PDB entry 8ELQ | X-ray diffraction, 2.21 A resolution | chains A and L of the 4 polymer chains in the assembly

Chain A:
Molecule: Spike protein S1
Organism: Severe acute respiratory syndrome coronavirus 2
Notes: fragment: Receptor binding domain
UniProtKB: P0DTC2 (SPIKE_SARS2); numbering as in UniProt (aligned over 333-530)
Sequence (205 residues; numbered 333 to 537; the number before each row is that of its first residue):
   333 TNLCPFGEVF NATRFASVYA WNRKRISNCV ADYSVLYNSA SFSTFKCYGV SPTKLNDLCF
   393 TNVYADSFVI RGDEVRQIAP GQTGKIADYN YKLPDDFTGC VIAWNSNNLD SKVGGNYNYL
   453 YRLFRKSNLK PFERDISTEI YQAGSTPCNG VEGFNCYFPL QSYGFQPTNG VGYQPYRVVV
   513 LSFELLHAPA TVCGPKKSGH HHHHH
Disordered / not traced: 333, 528-537
Disulfide bonds: Cys336-Cys361, Cys379-Cys432, Cys391-Cys525, Cys480-Cys488
Glycans and other covalent adducts: N-acetylglucosamine (NAG) linked to Asn343
Differences from the reference sequence: expression tag (531-537)
UniProt features mapped onto this chain:
  - region: Arg403 to Asp405 (Integrin-binding motif), Asn448 to Phe456 (Immunodominant HLA epitope recognized by the CD8+)
  - glycosylation: Asn343 (N-linked (GlcNAc...) (complex) asparagine)
  - natural variant: Gly339 (G339D: In strain: Omicron/BA.1, Omicron/BA.2 and 4 more; G339H: In strain: Omicron/BA.2.75, Omicron/XBB.1.5 and 1 more), Arg346 (R346K: In strain: Mu/B.1.621; R346T: In strain: Omicron/BQ.1.1, Omicron/XBB.1.5 and 1 more), Leu368 (L368I: In strain: Omicron/XBB.1.5, Omicron/EG.5.1), Ser371 (S371F: In strain: Omicron/BA.2, Omicron/BA.2.12.1 and 6 more; S371L: In strain: Omicron/BA.1), Ser373 (S373P: In strain: Omicron/BA.1, Omicron/BA.2 and 7 more), Ser375 (S375F: In strain: Omicron/BA.1, Omicron/BA.2 and 7 more), Thr376 (T376A: In strain: Omicron/BA.2, Omicron/BA.2.12.1 and 5 more), Asp405 (D405N: In strain: Omicron/BA.2, Omicron/BA.2.12.1 and 6 more), Arg408 (R408S: In strain: Omicron/BA.2, Omicron/BA.2.12.1 and 6 more), Lys417 (K417N: In strain: Beta/B.1.351, Omicron/BA.1 and 8 more; K417T: In strain: Gamma/P.1), Asn440 (N440K: In strain: Omicron/BA.1, Omicron/BA.2 and 7 more), Lys444 (K444T: In strain: Omicron/BQ.1.1), 16 further natural variant entries in UniProt
  - mutagenesis: Asn343 (N343Q: Reduced viral infectivity), Leu452 (L452R: Increased resistance to neutralizing antibodies. Decreases HLA binding to NF9 epitope. Increased binding affinity to human ACE2), Tyr453 (Y453F: Decreased HLA binding to NF9 epitope. Increased binding affinity to human ACE2), Ala475 (A475V: Increased resistance to neutralizing antibodies), Val483 (V483A: Increased resistance to neutralizing antibodies), Glu484 (E484D: Increased replication in human TMEM106B overexpressing cells), Phe490 (F490L: Increased resistance to neutralizing antibodies and human covalescent sera neutralization), Gln493 (Q493N: Reduced host ACE2-binding affinity in vitro; Q493Y: Reduced host ACE2-binding affinity in vitro), Asn501 (N501T: Reduced host ACE2-binding affinity in vitro; N501Y: Increased binding affinity to human ACE2), His519 (H519P: Increased resistance to human covalescent sera neutralization)

Chain L:
Molecule: CC12.1 Fab light chain
Organism: Homo sapiens
Notes: antibody fragment or engineered binder
Sequence (217 residues; each row starts with the number of its first residue; a row labelled like 95A-95B holds insertion residues (95A, then the next letters in order)):
     1 DIVMTQSPSF LSASVGDRVT ITCRASQGIS SYLAWYQQKP GKAPKLLIYA ASTLQSGVPS
    61 RFSGSGSGTE FTLTISSLQP EDFATYYCQQ LNSYP
95A-95B PK
    96 FTFGPGTKVE IKRTVAAPSV FIFPPSDEQL KSGTASVVCL LNNFYPREAK VQWKVDNALQ
   156 SGNSQESVTE QDSKDSTYSL SSTLTLSKAD YEKHKVYACE VTHQGLSSPV TKSFNRGECS
Disordered / not traced: 214-215
Disulfide bonds: Cys23-Cys88, Cys134-Cys194

Chain A / chain L interface:
Residue-residue contacts (27; chain A residue first):
  Arg403(A) - Asn92(L)  hydrogen bond (side chain-backbone)
  Asp405(A) - Tyr94(L)
  Arg408(A) - Tyr94(L)  hydrogen bond
  Lys417(A) - Asn92(L)
  Tyr449(A) - Ser30(L)
  Tyr449(A) - Ser31(L)
  Tyr453(A) - Asn92(L)  hydrogen bond
  Ser494(A) - Tyr32(L)
  Tyr495(A) - Tyr32(L)
  Gly496(A) - Ser30(L)
  Gly496(A) - Tyr32(L)  hydrogen bond (backbone-side chain)
  Gln498(A) - Ser30(L)  hydrogen bond
  Gln498(A) - Ser67(L)
  Thr500(A) - Gly28(L)
  Asn501(A) - Gly28(L)
  Asn501(A) - Ser30(L)  hydrogen bond (side chain-backbone)
  Gly502(A) - Gln27(L)
  Gly502(A) - Gly28(L)  hydrogen bond (backbone-backbone)
  Val503(A) - Gln27(L)
  Tyr505(A) - Ile2(L)  hydrophobic
  Tyr505(A) - Gly28(L)
  Tyr505(A) - Ile29(L)  hydrophobic
  Tyr505(A) - Tyr32(L)  hydrophobic
  Tyr505(A) - Gln90(L)  hydrogen bond
  Tyr505(A) - Leu91(L)  hydrogen bond (side chain-backbone)
  Tyr505(A) - Asn92(L)  hydrogen bond (side chain-backbone)
  Tyr505(A) - Ser93(L)
Other interface residues (no listed pair), chain L (14 interface residues in all): Gly68

In short:
The interface between chain A and chain L involves 15 residues on one side and 14 on the other; the contacts
include 10 hydrogen bonds. Among the polar pairs are Arg403(A)-Asn92(L), Arg408(A)-Tyr94(L) and
Tyr453(A)-Asn92(L). Covalently linked N-acetylglucosamine: at Asn343(A).
Chain A is Spike protein S1 (Severe acute respiratory syndrome coronavirus 2) and chain L is CC12.1 Fab light
chain (Homo sapiens); the structure, Crystal structure of SARS-CoV-2 spike protein receptor-binding domain in
complex with antibody CC12.1 Fab and nanobody ..., was determined by X-ray diffraction, deposited together
with 8ELO, 8ELP and 8DT8.
